PDB entry 6QLF | electron microscopy, 3.45 A resolution | chains N and P of the 8 polymer chains in the assembly

== Chain N ==
Molecule: Inner kinetochore subunit CHL4
Organism: Saccharomyces cerevisiae
Reference sequence: P38907 (CENPN_YEAST); residue numbers follow UniProt; this construct covers 1-458
Chain sequence (464 residues; numbered 1 to 464; the number before each row is that of its first residue):
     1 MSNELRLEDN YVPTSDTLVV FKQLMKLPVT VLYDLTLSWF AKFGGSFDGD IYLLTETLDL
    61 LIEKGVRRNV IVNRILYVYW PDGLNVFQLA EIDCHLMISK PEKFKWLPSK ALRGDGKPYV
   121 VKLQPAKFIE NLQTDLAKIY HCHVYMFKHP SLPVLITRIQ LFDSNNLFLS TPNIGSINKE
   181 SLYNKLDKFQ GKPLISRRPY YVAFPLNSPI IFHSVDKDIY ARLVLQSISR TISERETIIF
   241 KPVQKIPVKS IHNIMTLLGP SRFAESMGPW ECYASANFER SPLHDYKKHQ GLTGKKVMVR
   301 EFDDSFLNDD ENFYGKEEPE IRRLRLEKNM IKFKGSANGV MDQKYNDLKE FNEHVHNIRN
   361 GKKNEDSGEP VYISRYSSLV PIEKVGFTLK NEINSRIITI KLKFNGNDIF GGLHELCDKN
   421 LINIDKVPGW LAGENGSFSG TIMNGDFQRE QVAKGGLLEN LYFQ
Unresolved in the structure: 1-4, 47-50, 81-82, 166-192, 310-316, 338-373, 452-464
Sequence notes: expression tag (459-464)
From the paper describing this entry:
  - mutagenesis - K22S/K26S/R67S/K100S/K103S/K105S/R198S/K217S/K245S/K249S/K384S/K401S/K403S: decreased growth
  - mutagenesis - K22S/K26S/R67S/K100S/K103S/K105S/R198S/K217S/K245S/K249S/K384S/K401S/K403S: decreased binding to Cenp-A nucleosome

== Chain P ==
Molecule: Inner kinetochore subunit CTF19
Organism: Saccharomyces cerevisiae
Reference sequence: Q02732 (CENPP_YEAST); numbering as in UniProt (aligned over 1-369)
Chain sequence (369 residues; each row starts with the number of its first residue):
     1 MDFTSDTTNS HDTSNSHLSL EDAVGTHHAG EADVNIDGDE KQQLSLLDDD QVRALKLQEE
    61 KDALLTRRNT LLQEIQTYQN ILMKENNSKT KNGDILQNDI TQDFLNLISI SSSNPNSAIS
   121 DRKRVERING LTNLQKELVT KYDTLPLLNM NLRLSYLRDH TYPHLQVSVQ SRDRVHNDGI
   181 EVLVVNYKFC RNTMNPFEIQ FKMFYKFEDS TLLKWEILRI STNVRLKAKQ LLATRNFQKC
   241 LLSLYEFDKI KSKKTGIFQN LINLLKRKTR CYLMNNSDSL IVERVIREGR LTTIKLQINF
   301 IITMPGERGK PRNCFLPMSK ISIALWKGGE RFNQIDLDEI CYGLIKEYGV KTGLKEICNV
   361 CLFPDMYAR
Unresolved in the structure: 1-123, 177-178, 286-292, 308-313, 367-369

== Chain N / chain P interface ==
Contacting residue pairs (48; chain N residue first):
  P269(N) - T144(P)  hydrogen bond (backbone-side chain)
  W270(N) - T144(P)
  C272(N) - T144(P)
  C272(N) - L145(P)  hydrophobic
  Y273(N) - T144(P)  hydrogen bond (side chain-backbone)
  Y273(N) - L145(P)
  Y273(N) - P146(P)
  F278(N) - P146(P)
  S281(N) - S210(P)
  L283(N) - S210(P)
  L283(N) - T211(P)
  H284(N) - S210(P)
  D285(N) - F207(P)
  Y286(N) - R174(P)  hydrogen bond
  Y286(N) - F207(P)  hydrophobic
  Q290(N) - L148(P)
  G291(N) - N129(P)
  G291(N) - G130(P)  hydrogen bond (backbone-backbone)
  L292(N) - N129(P)
  T293(N) - R127(P)  hydrogen bond (backbone-side chain)
  G294(N) - R127(P)  hydrogen bond (backbone-side chain)
  G294(N) - I128(P)
  K295(N) - R127(P)
  K295(N) - I128(P)  hydrogen bond (backbone-backbone)
  K295(N) - K141(P)
  K295(N) - D143(P)  salt bridge
  K295(N) - L145(P)
  K296(N) - V125(P)
  K296(N) - E126(P)
  K296(N) - R127(P)
  K296(N) - Y142(P)
  V297(N) - V125(P)
  V297(N) - E126(P)  hydrogen bond (backbone-backbone)
  V297(N) - I128(P)  hydrophobic
  V297(N) - T140(P)
  V297(N) - Y142(P)
  M298(N) - T140(P)
  M298(N) - Y142(P)
  V299(N) - R124(P)
  V299(N) - V139(P)  hydrophobic
  V299(N) - T140(P)
  R300(N) - V139(P)
  R300(N) - K141(P)  hydrogen bond (side chain-backbone)
  I321(N) - V125(P)  hydrophobic
  L324(N) - V125(P)  hydrophobic
  K328(N) - Y142(P)
  I331(N) - Y142(P)  hydrophobic
  I331(N) - D143(P)
Other interface residues (no listed pair), chain N (28 interface residues in all): P282, H289, F302
Other interface residues (no listed pair), chain P (24 interface residues in all): R153, R172, Y205, L212

== Overview ==
28 residues of chain N and 24 residues of chain P are in contact; the contacts include 9 hydrogen bonds and 1
salt bridge. Among the polar pairs are K295(N)-D143(P), P269(N)-T144(P) and Y273(N)-T144(P). The paper reports
that K22S/K26S/R67S/K100S/K103S/K105S/R198S/K217S/K245S/K249S/K384S/K401S/K403S of chain N reduce growth;
K22S/K26S/R67S/K100S/K103S/K105S/R198S/K217S/K245S/K249S/K384S/K401S/K403S of chain N reduce binding to Cenp-A
nucleosome.
Chain N is Inner kinetochore subunit CHL4 and chain P is Inner kinetochore subunit CTF19, both from
Saccharomyces cerevisiae; the structure, Structure of inner kinetochore CCAN complex with mask1, was
determined by electron microscopy together with 6QLD and 6QLE from the same study.
